7X88 - chains A and B; structure by X-ray diffraction, 2.25 A resolution.

== Chain A ==
Protein: Protein ENL
Organism: Homo sapiens
UniProt: Q03111 (ENL_HUMAN); aligned to UniProt positions 1-146 over residues 1-146 (the alignment contains insertions or deletions, so no single offset holds)
Chain sequence (155 residues; numbered -2 to 152; the number before each row is that of its first residue; numbers below 1 keep their minus sign (Gly-2 is residue -2)):
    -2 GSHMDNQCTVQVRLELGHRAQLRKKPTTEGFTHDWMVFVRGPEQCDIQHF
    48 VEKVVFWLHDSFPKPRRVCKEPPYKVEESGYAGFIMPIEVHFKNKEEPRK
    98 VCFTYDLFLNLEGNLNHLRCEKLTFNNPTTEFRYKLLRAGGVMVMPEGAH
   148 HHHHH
Unresolved in the structure: -2 to 3, 143-152
Construct notes: expression tag (-2 to 0, 147-152); engineered mutation Leu112 (Val114 in Q03111)
What the authors report for this chain:
  - binding site for Histone H3K27ac(24-27) peptide (chain B): Phe59, Tyr78
  - mutagenesis - Y78A: decreased localization to H3K27ac-marked chromatin
  - contacts within the chain: Leu19-Gly110 (hydrogen bond)
  - conformationally variable residues: Asn111
  - mutagenesis - N111P: decreased binding to YEATS self-association

== Chain B ==
Protein: Histone H3K27ac(24-27) peptide
Chain sequence (4 residues; row label = number of the first residue in the row):
    24 AARK
Modified residues: Lys27 (N(6)-acetyllysine; ALY)

== Interface between chain A and chain B ==
Pairs across the interface (19; chain A residue first):
  Phe28(A) with Lys27(B)
  His56(A) with Lys27(B), hydrogen bond (side chain-backbone)
  Ser58(A) with Lys27(B)
  Phe59(A) with Lys27(B)
  Gly77(A) with Lys27(B)
  Tyr78(A) with Ala25(B); Lys27(B)
  Ala79(A) with Ala25(B); Arg26(B); Lys27(B)
  Gly80(A) with Ala25(B), hydrogen bond (backbone-backbone); Arg26(B); Lys27(B), hydrogen bond (backbone-backbone)
  Phe81(A) with Arg26(B); Lys27(B)
  Asp103(A) with Arg26(B), salt bridge
  Leu104(A) with Arg26(B)
  Phe105(A) with Arg26(B)
  Leu106(A) with Ala24(B)
Other interface residues (no listed pair), chain A (15 interface residues in all): Ser76, Ile82
Interface features reported in the paper:
  - specific contacts: Phe59(A)-Lys27(B), Tyr78(A)-Lys27(B)

== Summary ==
15 residues of chain A face 4 of chain B across their interface, with 3 hydrogen bonds and 1 salt bridge.
Polar contacts include Asp103(A)-Arg26(B), His56(A)-Lys27(B) and Gly80(A)-Ala25(B). The authors report
contacts between Phe59(A) and Lys27(B) and Tyr78(A) and Lys27(B). From the paper: a binding site for Histone
H3K27ac(24-27) peptide (chain B) at Phe59(A) and Tyr78(A); Y78A of chain A reduces localization to
H3K27ac-marked chromatin.
Here chain A is Protein ENL (Homo sapiens) and chain B is Histone H3K27ac(24-27) peptide. Entry 7X88 (Crystal
structure of ENL YEATS domain T2 mutant in complex with histone H3 acetylation at K27) was determined by X-ray
diffraction, deposited together with 7X8B, 7X8F, 7X8G and 7E74.
